2AUZ - chain A; structure by X-ray diffraction, 2.30 A resolution.

== Chain A ==
Protein: Cathepsin K
Source organism: Homo sapiens
Notes: EC 3.4.22.38; fragment: mature form of cathepsin K (residues 115-329)
UniProt: P43235 (CATK_HUMAN); residues 1-215 here correspond to UniProt positions 115-329 (UniProt number = residue number + 114)
Amino-acid sequence (215 residues; row label = number of the first residue in the row):
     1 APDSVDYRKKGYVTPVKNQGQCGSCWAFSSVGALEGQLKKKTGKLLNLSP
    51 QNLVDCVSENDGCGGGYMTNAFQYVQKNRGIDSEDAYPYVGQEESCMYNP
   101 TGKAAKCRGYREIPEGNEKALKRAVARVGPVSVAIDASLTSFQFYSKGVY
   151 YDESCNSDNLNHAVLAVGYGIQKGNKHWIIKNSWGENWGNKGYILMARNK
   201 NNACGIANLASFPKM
Disulfide bonds: C22-C63, C56-C96, C155-C204
Glycans and other covalent adducts: 1-(phenylmethyl)cyclopentyl[(1S)-1-formylpentyl]carbamate (CT2) linked to C25
Ligand contacts: CT2 (1-(phenylmethyl)cyclopentyl[(1S)-1-formylpentyl]carbamate): Q19, G23, S24, W26, C63, G64, G65, G66, Y67, M68, A134, L160, N161, H162, A163, L209
Swiss-Prot annotation at these positions:
  - active site: C25, H162, N182

== In short ==
Compound CT2 is covalently linked to C25. Curated annotation (UniProt) lists 3 active-site residues.
Chain A is Cathepsin K (Homo sapiens); the structure, Cathepsin K complexed with a semicarbazone inhibitor,
was determined by X-ray diffraction (same publication as 2AUX).
